PDB entry 8UBA | electron microscopy, 3.20 A resolution | chains A and H of the 9 polymer chains in the assembly

== Chain A ==
Protein: Reverse transcriptase
Source organism: Bordetella phage BPP-1
Reference sequence: Q775D8 (Q775D8_BPBPP); numbering as in UniProt (aligned over 1-328)
Amino-acid sequence (328 residues; each row starts with the number of its first residue):
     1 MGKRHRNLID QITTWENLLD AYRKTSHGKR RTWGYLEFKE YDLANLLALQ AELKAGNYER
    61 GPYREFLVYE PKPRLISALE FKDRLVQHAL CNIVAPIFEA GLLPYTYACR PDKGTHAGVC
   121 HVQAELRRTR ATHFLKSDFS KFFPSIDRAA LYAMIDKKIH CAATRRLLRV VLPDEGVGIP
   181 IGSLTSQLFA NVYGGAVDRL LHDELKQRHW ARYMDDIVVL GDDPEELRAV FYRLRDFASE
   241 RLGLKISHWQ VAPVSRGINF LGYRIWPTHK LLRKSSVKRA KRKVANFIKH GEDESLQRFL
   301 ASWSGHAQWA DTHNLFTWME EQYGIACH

== Chain H ==
Molecule: Diversity-generating retroelement (DGR) RNA TR
Sequence (36 nucleotides; row label = number of the first residue in the row):
    99 CGCUGCUGCG CGGCGUCUGU GCCCAUCACC UUCUUG
Disordered / not traced: 99-116, 130-134

== Interface between chain A and chain H ==
Residue-residue contacts (33; chain A residue first):
  Lys-29(A) / G117(H)  salt bridge to the phosphate
  Lys-29(A) / U118(H)  salt bridge to the phosphate
  Arg-64(A) / G117(H)  phosphate contact
  Phe-66(A) / G117(H)  sugar contact
  Ile-76(A) / G117(H)  base contact
  Ala-78(A) / G117(H)  sugar contact
  Arg-84(A) / G117(H)  phosphate contact
  Arg-84(A) / U118(H)  salt bridge to the phosphate
  His-88(A) / G119(H)  salt bridge to the phosphate
  Cys-109(A) / G119(H)  sugar contact
  Cys-109(A) / C120(H)  sugar contact
  Arg-110(A) / C120(H)  hydrogen bond to the sugar
  Pro-111(A) / C120(H)  phosphate contact
  Pro-111(A) / C121(H)  phosphate contact
  Asp-112(A) / C120(H)  phosphate contact
  Asp-112(A) / C121(H)  hydrogen bond to the phosphate
  Lys-113(A) / C120(H)  hydrogen bond to the sugar
  Gly-114(A) / C120(H)  hydrogen bond to the sugar
  Gly-114(A) / C121(H)  sugar contact
  Thr-115(A) / C120(H)  base contact
  Thr-115(A) / C121(H)  base contact
  His-116(A) / C121(H)  sugar contact
  Ile-181(A) / G117(H)  base contact
  Gly-182(A) / G117(H)  hydrogen bond to the sugar
  Gly-182(A) / U118(H)  sugar contact
  Ser-183(A) / U118(H)  hydrogen bond to the sugar
  Leu-184(A) / U118(H)  hydrogen bond to the sugar
  Leu-184(A) / G119(H)  sugar contact
  Gln-187(A) / U118(H)  hydrogen bond to the base
  Tyr-213(A) / G119(H)  hydrogen bond to the base
  Tyr-213(A) / C120(H)  hydrogen bond to the base
  Ala-301(A) / A123(H)  hydrogen bond to the sugar
  Ser-302(A) / A123(H)  sugar contact
Interface residues without a listed pair, chain A (29 interface residues in all): Lys-24, Val-68, Ser-77, Tyr-107, Gly-305, His-306
Interface residues without a listed pair, chain H (7 interface residues in all): C122

== In short ==
29 residues of chain A face 7 of chain H across their interface, with 11 hydrogen bonds and 4 salt bridges.
Polar pairs include Gln-187(A)/U118(H), Tyr-213(A)/G119(H) and Tyr-213(A)/C120(H).
Chain A is Reverse transcriptase (Bordetella phage BPP-1) and chain H is Diversity-generating retroelement
(DGR) RNA TR; the structure, Diversity-generating retroelement (DGR) ribonucleoprotein reverse transcriptase -
Pre-active state 1b, was determined by electron microscopy (same publication as 8UB7, 8UB8, 8UB9, 8UBB, 8UBC,
8UBD, 8UBE and 8UBF).
